9LJ8 - chains G and R of the 30 polymer chains in the assembly; structure by electron microscopy, 3.80 A resolution.

== Chain G (and R) ==
Protein: Tail sheath protein
Organism: Escherichia phage Mu
Notes: chain R of this document is another copy of the same molecule, construct and numbering; everything in this record applies to it too
UniProtKB: P79678 (TSP_BPMU); residues 0-494 here correspond to UniProt positions 1-495 (UniProt number = residue number + 1)
Chain sequence (495 residues; each row starts with the number of its first residue; numbering starts at 0):
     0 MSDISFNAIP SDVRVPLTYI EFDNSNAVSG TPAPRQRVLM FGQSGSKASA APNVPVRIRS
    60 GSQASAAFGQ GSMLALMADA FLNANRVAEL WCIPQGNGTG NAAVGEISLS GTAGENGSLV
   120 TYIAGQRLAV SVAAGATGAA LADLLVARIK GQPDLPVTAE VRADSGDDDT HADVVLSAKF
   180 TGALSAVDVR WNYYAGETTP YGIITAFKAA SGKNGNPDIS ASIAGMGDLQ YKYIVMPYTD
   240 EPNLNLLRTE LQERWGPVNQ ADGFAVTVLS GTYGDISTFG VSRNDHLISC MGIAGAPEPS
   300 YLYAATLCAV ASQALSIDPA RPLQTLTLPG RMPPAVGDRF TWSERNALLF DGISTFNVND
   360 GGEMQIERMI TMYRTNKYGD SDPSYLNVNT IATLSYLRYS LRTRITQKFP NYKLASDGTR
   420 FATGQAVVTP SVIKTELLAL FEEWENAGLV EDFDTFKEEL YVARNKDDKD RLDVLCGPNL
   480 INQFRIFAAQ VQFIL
Not modelled in the structure: 0-1

== Interface between chain G and chain R ==
Residue-residue contacts (49):
  Gln323(G) with Pro15(R)
  Trp341(G) with Val12(R), hydrophobic; Val14(R); Tyr18(R), hydrogen bond
  Arg344(G) with Val14(R)
  Asn345(G) with Val12(R); Arg13(R), hydrogen bond (side chain-backbone); Val14(R)
  Leu348(G) with Arg13(R)
  Phe349(G) with Asp11(R); Arg13(R)
  Glu366(G) with Val14(R); Pro15(R)
  Arg367(G) with Arg13(R); Pro15(R)
  Leu385(G) with Arg13(R)
  Arg484(G) with Pro15(R); Leu16(R), hydrogen bond (backbone-backbone)
  Ile485(G) with Val12(R); Arg13(R); Val14(R); Leu16(R); Tyr18(R), hydrophobic
  Phe486(G) with Leu16(R), hydrogen bond (backbone-backbone); Thr17(R); Tyr18(R), hydrogen bond (backbone-backbone); Ile19(R), hydrophobic
  Ala487(G) with Phe5(R); Tyr18(R)
  Ala488(G) with Phe5(R); Tyr18(R), hydrogen bond (backbone-backbone); Ile19(R); Glu20(R), hydrogen bond (backbone-backbone)
  Gln489(G) with Phe5(R); Asn6(R); Glu20(R); Asp22(R), hydrogen bond
  Val490(G) with Ile19(R), hydrophobic; Glu20(R), hydrogen bond (backbone-backbone); Phe21(R), hydrophobic
  Gln491(G) with Asp22(R); Ser24(R), hydrogen bond
  Phe492(G) with Asp22(R); Asn23(R); Asn25(R); Ala26(R)
  Ile493(G) with Asn25(R); Ala26(R)
  Leu494(G) with Ala26(R)
Interface residues without a listed pair, chain R (22 interface residues in all): Ser4, Ile8, Pro9, Val27

== Overview ==
Chain G and chain R form an interface of 20 and 22 residues respectively; the contacts include 10 hydrogen
bonds. Polar contacts include Trp341(G)-Tyr18(R), Asn345(G)-Arg13(R) and Gln489(G)-Asp22(R).
Both chains are Tail sheath protein (Escherichia phage Mu). Entry 9LJ8 (Tail structure of bacteriophage Mu in
contracted state) was determined by electron microscopy (same publication as 9JOD, 9KHX, 9KHY, 9KI1 and 9KNU).
